5A9J - chain A; structure by X-ray diffraction, 3.55 A resolution.

== Chain A ==
Molecule: DNA polymerase theta
Source organism: Homo sapiens
Notes: fragment: helicase domain
UniProt: O75417 (DPOLQ_HUMAN); residue numbers follow UniProt; this construct covers 1-894
Amino-acid sequence (896 residues; numbered -1 to 894; the number before each row is that of its first residue; numbers below 1 keep their minus sign (Ser-1 is residue -1)):
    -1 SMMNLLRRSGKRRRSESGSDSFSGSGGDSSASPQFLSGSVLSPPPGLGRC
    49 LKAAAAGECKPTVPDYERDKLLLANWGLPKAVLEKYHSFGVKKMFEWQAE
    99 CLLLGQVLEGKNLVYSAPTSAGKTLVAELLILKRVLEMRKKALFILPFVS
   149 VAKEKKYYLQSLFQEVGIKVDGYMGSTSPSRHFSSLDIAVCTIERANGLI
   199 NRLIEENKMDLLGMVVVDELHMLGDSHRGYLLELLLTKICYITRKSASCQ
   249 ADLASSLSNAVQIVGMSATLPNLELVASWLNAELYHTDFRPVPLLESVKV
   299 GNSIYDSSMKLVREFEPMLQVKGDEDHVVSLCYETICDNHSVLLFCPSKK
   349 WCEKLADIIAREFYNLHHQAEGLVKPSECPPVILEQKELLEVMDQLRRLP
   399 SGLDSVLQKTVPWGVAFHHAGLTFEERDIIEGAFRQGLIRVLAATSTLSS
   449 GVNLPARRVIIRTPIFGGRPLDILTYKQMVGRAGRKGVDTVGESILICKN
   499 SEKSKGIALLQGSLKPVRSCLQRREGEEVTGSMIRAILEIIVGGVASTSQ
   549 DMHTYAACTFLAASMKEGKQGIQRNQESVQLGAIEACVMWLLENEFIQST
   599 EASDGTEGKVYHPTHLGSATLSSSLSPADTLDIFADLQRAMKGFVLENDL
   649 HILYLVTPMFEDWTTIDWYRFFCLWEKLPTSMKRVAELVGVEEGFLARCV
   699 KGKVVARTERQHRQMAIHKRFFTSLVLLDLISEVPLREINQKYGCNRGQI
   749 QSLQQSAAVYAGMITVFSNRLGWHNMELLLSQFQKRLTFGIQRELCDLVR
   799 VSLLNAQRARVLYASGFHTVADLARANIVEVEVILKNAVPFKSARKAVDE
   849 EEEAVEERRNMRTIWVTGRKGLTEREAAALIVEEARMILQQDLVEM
Unresolved in the structure: -1 to 34, 247-255, 368-376, 565-574, 600-604, 838-857, 893-894
Sequence notes: expression tag (-1 to 0)
Swiss-Prot annotation at these positions:
  - motif: Asp216 to His219 (DEAH box)
  - binding site (ATP): Gln96, Ala115 to Thr122
  - mutagenesis: Lys121 (K121M: Abolished ATPase activity)

== Overview ==
Curated annotation (UniProt) lists 9 ATP-binding residues and one mutagenesis site.
Chain A is DNA polymerase theta (Homo sapiens); the structure, Crystal structure of the Helicase domain of
human DNA polymerase theta, apo-form, was determined by X-ray diffraction together with 5A9F and 5AGA from the
same study.
